6YXX - chains AA and AF of the 87 polymer chains in the assembly; structure by electron microscopy, 3.90 A resolution.

# Chain AA
Molecule: 12S ribosomal RNA
Source organism: Trypanosoma brucei brucei
Sequence (1176 nucleotides; each row starts with the number of its first residue):
     1 AUUUUACCAA UUAAGAAGAA UAUUAUAAUA AUGGGUGUCU UAUAUUUUAA AUAAAUAUUU
    61 AAAUUCCGUG UAGUAAAUUU AUUAUUUGUA UUAUUUAUAU AAUAGGUGUA UUAUAUUUAA
   121 AUUUUAAAUU UGUUGUUUUA UAUUUAGAUA CAUAUUUAUA GAUUAAUAUA UUUAAAUAAU
   181 AUUUUAAAAU UUAUUGAACU GUNNNNNNNN NNNNNNNNNN NNNNNNNNNN NNNNNNNNNN
   241 NNNNNNNNNN NNNNNNNNNN NNNNNNNNNN NNNACCAAAU AAAUAUAGUA AGAUUAUUUU
   301 AGUUGAAUUA AUAAAUAAAU AUUUAUUUUU CUUUGUAAAU AUUAUGAACA AUUUAAAAAU
   361 UAAUCUGUUU AACUAAAAUG UUAUAUAUAA UAAUCUAAGU UAAUUUGAAU AUUAAAAGUA
   421 CAAGUAUAAU UUGUAAUUCU AAAGUAUUUU AAUGGUAUAU UUUUAGUAGG UAAAUGAAAA
   481 GUAUAAAUGG AUAUAACUUA AUAUUUAAUA UUUGUUUAAU GAAAAGUAUU UUAUUAUUAU
   541 AUUGUAUAGU AUUAUUAUAG UGUAUAGUUU UUUAAAAAUA UAAAAAUAUU GUUAAUAAAA
   601 UUAUCGUAUU UUAAGUGCGU UUAUUAAAUG CGUUUGUCUA AGAUAAUUAU UUAAGAUUAU
   661 UCUUGUAAAU AUAUUUAAAU AUUAAUAAUU CUUAAAAUAA AAAAAUAUCC UCAAUUGCAA
   721 UAUUAUUGUA GCAUAGUAAU UUGUUAACUA AAUAUUAAAG UGUUCCAUAG AAAAUUUUUA
   781 AAUUACAACA AAUAAAAUAA AGUAUGAAUU AAUAUCAAAA UUUUAAUAAA AAUUAAAAAA
   841 UUAAAAUAGG GCAAGUCCUA CUCUCCUUUA CAAAGAGAAC AUUAUGAUAU GUAAUUGUAU
   901 GUUUGAUUGG GGCAAUACUA UAUUUAUUUA UAUAGCAUAA GAACUAUAUU CUUUGAAAUU
   961 AUAAAAGGUU CGAGCAGGUU AACAAGCAUU AAAAAUAAAU GUGUUUCAUC GUCUACUUAU
  1021 UACCAUGAUU GNNNNNNNNN NNNNNNNNNA AUUCGUUAGU UGGGUUAAAA UCGUUGUAAA
  1081 GCAGAUUUGU UUAUAUAUUU AAUUUUUAUA AUUAAUAAUA AUUAAUAUAA GUACGCAAGG
  1141 AUUGAUUAUU GAAAAAAGAA AGAAGAAUAU AAUUUA
Not modelled in the structure: 197-202, 274-277, 396-442, 596-786, 1023-1032, 1050-1058, 1066-1070
Ion coordination: Mg2+ site 1: C8, G108; Mg2+ site 2 near A30 (its only coordinating residue here); Mg2+ site 3 near A146 (its only coordinating residue here); Mg2+ site 4 near A1083 (its only coordinating residue here); Mg2+ site 5: U1106, U1107

# Chain AF
Molecule: Ribosomal protein L4/L1 family, putative
Source organism: Trypanosoma brucei brucei
UniProtKB: A0A1G4HYD1 (A0A1G4HYD1_TRYEQ); numbering as in UniProt (aligned over 1-459)
Chain sequence (459 residues; row label = number of the first residue in the row):
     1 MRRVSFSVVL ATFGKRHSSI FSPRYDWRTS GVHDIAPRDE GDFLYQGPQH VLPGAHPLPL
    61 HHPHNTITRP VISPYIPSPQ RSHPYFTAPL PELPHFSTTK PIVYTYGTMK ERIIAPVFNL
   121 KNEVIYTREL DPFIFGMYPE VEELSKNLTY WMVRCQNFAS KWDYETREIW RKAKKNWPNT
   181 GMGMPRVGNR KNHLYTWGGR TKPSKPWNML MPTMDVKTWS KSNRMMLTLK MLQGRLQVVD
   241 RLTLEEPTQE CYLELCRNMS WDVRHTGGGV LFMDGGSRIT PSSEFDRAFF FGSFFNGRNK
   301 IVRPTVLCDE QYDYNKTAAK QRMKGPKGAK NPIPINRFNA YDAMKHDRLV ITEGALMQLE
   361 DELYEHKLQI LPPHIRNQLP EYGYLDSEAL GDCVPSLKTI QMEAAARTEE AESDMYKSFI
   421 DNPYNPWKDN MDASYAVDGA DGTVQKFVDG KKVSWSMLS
Not modelled in the structure: 1-17, 172-194
Ligand contacts: NAD (nicotinamide-adenine-dinucleotide): Asp421, Trp455, Ser456, Met457, Leu458

# How chain AA and chain AF interact
Contacting residue pairs (73):
  U24(AA) - Trp162(AF)  sugar contact
  U24(AA) - Tyr164(AF)  sugar contact
  A25(AA) - Ala159(AF)  hydrogen bond to the sugar
  A25(AA) - Ser160(AF)  base contact
  U56(AA) - Arg322(AF)  salt bridge to the phosphate
  A57(AA) - Ala319(AF)  sugar contact
  A57(AA) - Lys320(AF)  phosphate contact
  A57(AA) - Gln321(AF)  hydrogen bond to the phosphate
  A57(AA) - Arg322(AF)  phosphate contact
  U58(AA) - Tyr314(AF)  hydrogen bond to the sugar
  U58(AA) - Thr317(AF)  phosphate contact
  U58(AA) - Ala319(AF)  sugar contact
  U58(AA) - Lys320(AF)  sugar contact
  U59(AA) - Thr317(AF)  phosphate contact
  U80(AA) - Tyr314(AF)  hydrogen bond to the base
  A81(AA) - Arg322(AF)  base contact
  U82(AA) - Arg322(AF)  salt bridge to the phosphate
  U92(AA) - Asn157(AF)  hydrogen bond to the base
  A93(AA) - Ser160(AF)  hydrogen bond to the base
  U94(AA) - Ser160(AF)  sugar contact
  G147(AA) - Arg200(AF)  salt bridge to the phosphate
  A148(AA) - Arg200(AF)  salt bridge to the phosphate
  U149(AA) - Lys202(AF)  salt bridge to the phosphate
  U149(AA) - Ser204(AF)  base contact
  C151(AA) - Leu210(AF)  base contact
  U155(AA) - Glu140(AF)  hydrogen bond to the base
  U155(AA) - Glu142(AF)  base contact
  U155(AA) - Glu143(AF)  base contact
  U155(AA) - Lys146(AF)  salt bridge to the phosphate
  U155(AA) - Lys221(AF)  hydrogen bond to the base
  U156(AA) - Tyr106(AF)  base contact
  U156(AA) - Met137(AF)  base contact
  U156(AA) - Lys217(AF)  salt bridge to the phosphate
  U156(AA) - Lys221(AF)  base contact
  U156(AA) - Arg224(AF)  hydrogen bond to the base
  U156(AA) - Ile370(AF)  base contact
  U157(AA) - Lys217(AF)  salt bridge to the phosphate
  U157(AA) - His366(AF)  hydrogen bond to the base
  U157(AA) - Gln369(AF)  base contact
  U157(AA) - Ile370(AF)  base contact
  A179(AA) - Lys316(AF)  base contact
  U180(AA) - Lys316(AF)  base contact
  U180(AA) - Lys327(AF)  base contact
  U182(AA) - Lys202(AF)  phosphate contact
  U183(AA) - Lys202(AF)  phosphate contact
  U184(AA) - Thr201(AF)  sugar contact
  U284(AA) - Glu165(AF)  base contact
  U284(AA) - Thr166(AF)  hydrogen bond to the base
  U284(AA) - Arg167(AF)  base contact
  U284(AA) - Arg200(AF)  base contact
  U284(AA) - Thr201(AF)  base contact
  U297(AA) - Pro23(AF)  base contact
  U298(AA) - Phe21(AF)  hydrogen bond to the base
  U298(AA) - Ser22(AF)  base contact
  A479(AA) - His61(AF)  stacking on the base
  U482(AA) - Met152(AF)  sugar contact
  A483(AA) - Tyr341(AF)  hydrogen bond to the phosphate
  A483(AA) - Lys345(AF)  salt bridge to the phosphate
  U484(AA) - His265(AF)  sugar contact
  U484(AA) - Thr266(AF)  hydrogen bond to the sugar
  U484(AA) - Arg298(AF)  salt bridge to the phosphate
  U484(AA) - Lys345(AF)  salt bridge to the phosphate
  A485(AA) - His62(AF)  salt bridge to the phosphate
  A485(AA) - His64(AF)  salt bridge to the phosphate
  U488(AA) - Arg38(AF)  salt bridge to the phosphate
  G490(AA) - Trp27(AF)  base contact
  G490(AA) - Arg28(AF)  base contact
  U492(AA) - Trp27(AF)  base contact
  A493(AA) - Ser18(AF)  hydrogen bond to the base
  A493(AA) - Ser19(AF)  base contact
  A493(AA) - Arg24(AF)  base contact
  U499(AA) - Tyr195(AF)  sugar contact
  U499(AA) - Thr196(AF)  hydrogen bond to the sugar
Interface residues without a listed pair, chain AA (40 interface residues in all): U26, U185, A500
Interface residues without a listed pair, chain AF (59 interface residues in all): Arg69, Thr105, Pro203, Ser220, Asp313, Gly328

# In short
The interface between chain AA and chain AF involves 40 residues on one side and 59 on the other; the contacts
include 16 hydrogen bonds, 14 salt bridges and 1 aromatic stacking contact. Polar contacts include
U80(AA)-Tyr314(AF), U92(AA)-Asn157(AF) and A93(AA)-Ser160(AF). Bound to chain AF: NAD.
Chain AA is 12S ribosomal RNA and chain AF is Ribosomal protein L4/L1 family, putative, both from Trypanosoma
brucei brucei; the structure, State A of the Trypanosoma brucei mitoribosomal large subunit assembly
intermediate, was determined by electron microscopy, deposited together with 6YXY.
